9H5B - chains BG and BE of the 4 polymer chains in the assembly; structure by electron microscopy, 3.60 A resolution.

Chain BG:
Name: Tail fiber protein of Haloferax tailed virus 1 gp42
Organism: Haloferax tailed virus 1
UniProt: A0A410N721 (A0A410N721_HFTV1); residues 1-443 here = UniProt positions 1-443
Chain sequence (443 residues; each row starts with the number of its first residue):
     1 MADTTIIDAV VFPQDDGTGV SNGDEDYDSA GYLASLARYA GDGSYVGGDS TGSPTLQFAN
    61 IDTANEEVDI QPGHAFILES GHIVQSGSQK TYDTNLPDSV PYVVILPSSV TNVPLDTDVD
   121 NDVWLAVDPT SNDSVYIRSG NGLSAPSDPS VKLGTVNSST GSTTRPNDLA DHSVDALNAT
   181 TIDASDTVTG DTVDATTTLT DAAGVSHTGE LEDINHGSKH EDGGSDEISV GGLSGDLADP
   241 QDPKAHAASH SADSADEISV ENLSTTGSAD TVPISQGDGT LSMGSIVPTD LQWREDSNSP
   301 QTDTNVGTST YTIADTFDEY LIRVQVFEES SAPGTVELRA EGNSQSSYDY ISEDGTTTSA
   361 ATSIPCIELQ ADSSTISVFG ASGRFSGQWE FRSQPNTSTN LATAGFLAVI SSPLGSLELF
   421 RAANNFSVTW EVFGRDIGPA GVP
Not modelled in the structure: 1
Ion coordination: Mg2+ site 1: Val-11, Gln-14, Asp-26, Asn-132; Mg2+ site 2: Asp-16, Asn-22, Glu-25; Mg2+ site 3: Asp-69, Asn-112; Zn2+ site 1: His-216, His-220 (shared with 2 residues of chain BH; 2 residues of chain BI); Zn2+ site 2: His-246, His-250 (shared with 2 residues of chain BH; 2 residues of chain BI)

Chain BE:
Name: Baseplate hub
Organism: Haloferax tailed virus 1
UniProt: A0A410N6T6 (A0A410N6T6_HFTV1); residue numbers follow UniProt; this construct covers 1-954
Chain sequence (954 residues; numbered 1 to 954; the number before each row is that of its first residue):
     1 MPQLGDSKLG ESQLGSPGTL KQGVEWTVVV DGEEQNNVWD VQVVDTANPF GDYAVFKMDD
    61 RGGQAFEAYP RGTRVEAYVS EGTEPLDNRF TGYVVERREN EQQGADVLEV EAYSFDQFLR
   121 RNTVTNDQTG NTISQALADI IQTDTPVRFN AANITVGDDQ ELTRSYQGDP VENALRDFAF
   181 KSTNEDFGVG DDLEFFFQPR ETVHIDRGVD NTQWFRYDIP ELGKEAINEV EVWFDDGEES
   241 VIVDDGTDKL DLQDSLGLPS PGTQRKELQR PLVTDISDAE DIGRKYLAFR NSTLSGTVTT
   301 YGLYDAEPGD TIDITIDPRG IDEEFVIAAI EYRWGVDETI LTVVEKRGDV DDILSELSES
   361 VQRIEMQGAN RDAPKNRITT TNAAAIVSVD VDAGGTSADA DRFVNDGRNA VRDAWTGAGN
   421 PDIANIVVGD DNSGLSRTNT TLGNQTDSVS VTESLPSAKV VEYSATLTQS GVEEIGLETS
   481 TGTLLTRATF ETPVDLSSDT VTVTLTVSND DSVSRGVMTN DGQTAVRDVL ADNSPTLPTD
   541 YGYGDDSTAV AETDTTLGNE LANTSLEEIL IQSASSVSAW NTILGTLAST YPLVVSSSGI
   601 RPAQTAWTTE SDNLAQSGTA LVTVGDYSNG EAEGLDSPGD TLELSFTPEH DIPGEEFALW
   661 CRIETDLGGT DPGPEITVTL DIDGDTYSWV PIGTNTALGL NWYDLANNTF GGSSTYPDTD
   721 IPEGSTVTLS IEATSSSVSG QGHAVDVMAP LDALTRVTGG SDATSAYTFD NNNGGSGGYL
   781 DGPELYPDQL ILSLETATTR RNVSEARFTL TANDTSGNFY VELANDGSTF NRVNNATSGS
   841 VTFASPDTNV DTNISLNRYG SRSTATPQTG FNAQEIDNWE LYADIDAVLP DDIGVTLSRA
   901 IIPPNTSGIV GQTVREAGLK SGSTLLTRHI LAEFLLDTDQ RLASSESTRF TSDN
Not modelled in the structure: 1, 18-954
Ion coordination: Mg2+ site 1: Glu-11 (shared with 3 residues of chain BH); Mg2+ site 2: Ser-16 (shared with 2 residues of chain BI)

How chain BG and chain BE interact:
Contacting residue pairs - 15 pairs, chain BG then chain BE:
  Gln-14(BG) with Leu-4(BE)
  Asp-15(BG) with Leu-4(BE)
  Gly-23(BG) with Gln-3(BE), hydrogen bond (backbone-side chain)
  Glu-25(BG) with Gln-3(BE), hydrogen bond (backbone-side chain); Leu-4(BE)
  Asp-26(BG) with Gln-3(BE); Leu-4(BE), hydrogen bond (backbone-backbone)
  Tyr-27(BG) with Pro-2(BE); Gln-3(BE)
  Asp-28(BG) with Pro-2(BE), hydrogen bond (backbone-backbone); Leu-14(BE)
  Gln-85(BG) with Gly-5(BE)
  Lys-90(BG) with Gly-5(BE), hydrogen bond (side chain-backbone); Asp-6(BE), salt bridge
  Tyr-92(BG) with Gly-5(BE)
Other interface residues (no listed pair), chain BG (14 interface residues in all): Phe-12, Asp-24, Ala-30, Leu-33
Other interface residues (no listed pair), chain BE (7 interface residues in all): Gly-15

Summary:
14 residues of chain BG and 7 residues of chain BE are in contact, with 5 hydrogen bonds and 1 salt bridge.
Polar contacts include Lys-90(BG)/Asp-6(BE), Gly-23(BG)/Gln-3(BE) and Glu-25(BG)/Gln-3(BE). Val-11(BG),
Gln-14(BG), Asp-26(BG) and Asn-132(BG) coordinate Mg2+ site 1.
Here chain BG is Tail fiber protein of Haloferax tailed virus 1 gp42 and chain BE is Baseplate hub, both from
Haloferax tailed virus 1. Entry 9H5B (Tail fibre of Haloferax tailed virus 1) was determined by electron
microscopy (same publication as 8QPG, 8QPQ, 8QQN, 8QSI, 8QSY, 9FKB, 9H4P and 9H7V).
